3MKB - chains C and D of the 4 polymer chains in the assembly; structure by X-ray diffraction, 1.90 A resolution.

# Chain C
Molecule: Hemoglobin subunit alpha
Organism: Isurus oxyrinchus
Sequence (140 residues; each row starts with the number of its first residue):
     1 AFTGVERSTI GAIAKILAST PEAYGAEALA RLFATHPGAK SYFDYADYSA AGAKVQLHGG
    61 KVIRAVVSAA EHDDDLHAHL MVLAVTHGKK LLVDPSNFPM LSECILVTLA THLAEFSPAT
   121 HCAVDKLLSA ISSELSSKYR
Metal / ion sites: heme Fe: H58, H87
Ligand contacts: heme (HEM): L32, A39, Y42, F43, H58, K61, V62, A65, V66, L83, T86, H87, L91, V93, N97, F98, L101, I131, L135

# Chain D
Molecule: Hemoglobin subunit beta
Organism: Isurus oxyrinchus
Sequence (136 residues; row label = number of the first residue in the row; X marks 3 residues of unknown identity (built as UNK)):
     1 VHWTQEERDE IVKTFFSANS SAIGTKALER MFVVFPWTNA YFAKXXXFSA SIHAAIVVGA
    61 LQDAVKHEDD VKAEFVNISK AHADKLHIDP GSFHLLTDSF IVELAHLKKV AFTPFVFAVW
   121 IKFFQVVIDA ISSQYH
Disordered / not traced: 43-47
Metal / ion sites: heme Fe near H82 (its only coordinating residue here)
Ligand contacts: heme (HEM): M31, T38, Y41, F42, H53, I56, V57, A60, L61, F75, I78, H82, L86, I88, S92, F93, L96, T97, V127, I131
From the paper describing this entry:
  - binding site for heme: H53

# Interface between chain C and chain D
Residue-residue contacts (33; chain C residue first):
  A30(C) with P114(D)
  R31(C) with F112(D), hydrogen bond (side chain-backbone); T113(D); P114(D); F117(D)
  A34(C) with P114(D); A118(D)
  T35(C) with F117(D); A118(D); I121(D)
  E103(C) with V102(D)
  V107(C) with F112(D), hydrophobic; F117(D), hydrophobic
  A110(C) with V102(D), hydrophobic; A105(D), hydrophobic; H106(D)
  T111(C) with A105(D); K109(D); F112(D)
  F116(C) with R30(D), hydrogen bond (backbone-side chain); H106(D)
  S117(C) with R30(D)
  P118(C) with R30(D); V33(D); V34(D)
  A119(C) with V33(D)
  H121(C) with R30(D), hydrogen bond; V34(D); V102(D)
  C122(C) with V33(D); V34(D)
  D125(C) with V34(D); F35(D)
Interface residues without a listed pair, chain C (17 interface residues in all): E27, C104
Interface residues without a listed pair, chain D (19 interface residues in all): E29, D98, I101, V110, F115

# Overview
The interface between chain C and chain D involves 17 residues on one side and 19 on the other; the contacts
include 3 hydrogen bonds. Polar contacts include R31(C)-F112(D), F116(C)-R30(D) and H121(C)-R30(D). Ligands of
chain C: heme. Ligands of chain D: heme. The paper reports a binding site for heme at H53(D).
Here chain C is Hemoglobin subunit alpha and chain D is Hemoglobin subunit beta, both from Isurus oxyrinchus.
Entry 3MKB (Crystal structure determination of Shortfin Mako (Isurus oxyrinchus) hemoglobin at 1.9 Angstrom
resolution) was determined by X-ray diffraction.
